PDB entry 3W92 | X-ray diffraction, 1.35 A resolution | chains A and B of the 3 polymer chains in the assembly

Chain A (and B):
Molecule: Thioester coiled coil peptide
Notes: chain B of this document is another copy of the same molecule, construct and numbering; everything in this record applies to it too
Sequence (32 residues; each row starts with the number of its first residue):
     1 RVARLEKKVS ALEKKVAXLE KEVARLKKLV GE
Glycans and other covalent adducts: para acetamido benzoic acid (TYZ) linked to Arg-1, Lys-21
Modified / non-standard residues: MCR (sulfanylacetic acid) at position 18
Small-molecule neighbours:
  - para acetamido benzoic acid (TYZ), molecule 1: Val-2, Ala-3, Arg-4
  - para acetamido benzoic acid (TYZ), molecule 2: Lys-14, Ala-17, MCR_18

Interface between chain A and chain B:
Contacting residue pairs - 25 pairs, chain A then chain B:
  Arg-1(A) / Val-2(B)
  Arg-1(A) / Ala-3(B)
  Arg-1(A) / Glu-6(B)  salt bridge
  Leu-5(A) / Val-2(B)  hydrophobic
  Leu-5(A) / Leu-5(B)  hydrophobic
  Leu-5(A) / Glu-6(B)
  Leu-5(A) / Val-9(B)  hydrophobic
  Lys-8(A) / Val-9(B)
  Lys-8(A) / Glu-13(B)
  Val-9(A) / Val-9(B)  hydrophobic
  Leu-12(A) / Leu-12(B)  hydrophobic
  Leu-12(A) / Glu-13(B)
  Leu-12(A) / Val-16(B)  hydrophobic
  Lys-15(A) / Val-16(B)
  Lys-15(A) / Glu-20(B)
  Val-16(A) / Val-16(B)  hydrophobic
  Leu-19(A) / Val-16(B)  hydrophobic
  Leu-19(A) / Leu-19(B)  hydrophobic
  Leu-19(A) / Glu-20(B)
  Leu-19(A) / Val-23(B)  hydrophobic
  Glu-22(A) / Val-23(B)
  Glu-22(A) / Lys-27(B)  salt bridge
  Leu-26(A) / Leu-26(B)  hydrophobic
  Leu-26(A) / Val-30(B)  hydrophobic
  Leu-29(A) / Val-30(B)  hydrophobic
Also at the interface, not in a pair above, chain A (14 interface residues in all): Val-2, Val-23, Arg-25

In short:
Chain A and chain B each contribute 14 residues to their interface; the contacts include 2 salt bridges. Among
the polar pairs are Arg-1(A)/Glu-6(B) and Glu-22(A)/Lys-27(B). Para acetamido benzoic acid is covalently
linked to Arg-1(A) and Lys-21(A).
Chain A and chain B are both Thioester coiled coil peptide; the structure, Crystal Structure Analysis of the
synthetic GCN4 Thioester coiled coil peptide, was determined by X-ray diffraction together with 3W8V and 3W93
from the same study.
